Entry 4XWR (X-ray diffraction, 1.10 A resolution); this record covers chain A.

== Chain A ==
Protein: Cholesterol oxidase
Organism: Streptomyces sp. SA-COO
Notes: EC 1.1.3.6, 5.3.3.1
UniProtKB: P12676 (CHOD_STRS0); residues 6-509 here correspond to UniProt positions 43-546 (UniProt number = residue number + 37)
Chain sequence (510 residues; row label = number of the first residue in the row):
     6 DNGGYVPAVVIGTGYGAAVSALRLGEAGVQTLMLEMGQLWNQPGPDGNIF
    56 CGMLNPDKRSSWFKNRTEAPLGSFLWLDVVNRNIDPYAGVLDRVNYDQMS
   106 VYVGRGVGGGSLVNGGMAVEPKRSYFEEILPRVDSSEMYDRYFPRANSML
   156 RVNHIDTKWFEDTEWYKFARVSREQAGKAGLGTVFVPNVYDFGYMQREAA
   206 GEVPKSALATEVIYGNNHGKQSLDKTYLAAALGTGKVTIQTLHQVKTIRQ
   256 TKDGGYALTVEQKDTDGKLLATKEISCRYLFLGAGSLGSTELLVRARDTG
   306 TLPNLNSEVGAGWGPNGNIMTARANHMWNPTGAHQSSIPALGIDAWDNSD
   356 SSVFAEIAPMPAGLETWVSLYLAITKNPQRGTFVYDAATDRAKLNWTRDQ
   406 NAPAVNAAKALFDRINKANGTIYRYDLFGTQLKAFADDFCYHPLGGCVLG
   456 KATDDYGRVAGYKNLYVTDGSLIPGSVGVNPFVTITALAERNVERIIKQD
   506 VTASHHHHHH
Not modelled in the structure: 6-8, 508-515
Sequence notes: expression tag (510-515)
Ligand contacts: FAD (flavin-adenine dinucleotide): Ile16, Gly17, Thr18, Gly19, Tyr20, Gly21, Leu39, Glu40, Met41, Gly42, Leu96, Tyr107, Val108, Gly109, Arg110, Gly111, Gly114, Gly115, Ser116, Val118, Asn119, Gly120, Gly121, Met122, Ile218, His248, Gln249, Val250, Gly288, Ala289, Gly290, Ser291, Gly293, Leu297, Tyr446, His447, Asp474, Gly475, Asn485, Pro486, Phe487, Ile490
Swiss-Prot annotation at these positions:
  - active site (Proton acceptor): Glu361, His447
  - binding site (FAD): Tyr20, Gly21, Glu40, Gly115, Asn119, Gly120, Met122, Val250, Gly475, Phe487

== Overview ==
Bound to chain A: flavin-adenine dinucleotide. UniProt lists active-site residues Glu361 and His447 and 10
FAD-binding residues.
Chain A is Cholesterol oxidase (Streptomyces sp. SA-COO); the structure, X-ray structure of perdeuterated
Cholesterol Oxidase from Streptomyces SA-COO, was determined by X-ray diffraction, deposited together with
4XXG.
